PDB entry 4OIP | X-ray diffraction, 3.40 A resolution | chains D and E of the 9 polymer chains in the assembly

== Chain D ==
Protein: DNA-directed RNA polymerase subunit beta'
Source organism: Thermus thermophilus
Notes: EC 2.7.7.6
Reference sequence: Q8RQE8 (RPOC_THET8); residue numbers follow UniProt; this construct covers 1-1524
Amino-acid sequence (1524 residues; numbered 1 to 1524; the number before each row is that of its first residue):
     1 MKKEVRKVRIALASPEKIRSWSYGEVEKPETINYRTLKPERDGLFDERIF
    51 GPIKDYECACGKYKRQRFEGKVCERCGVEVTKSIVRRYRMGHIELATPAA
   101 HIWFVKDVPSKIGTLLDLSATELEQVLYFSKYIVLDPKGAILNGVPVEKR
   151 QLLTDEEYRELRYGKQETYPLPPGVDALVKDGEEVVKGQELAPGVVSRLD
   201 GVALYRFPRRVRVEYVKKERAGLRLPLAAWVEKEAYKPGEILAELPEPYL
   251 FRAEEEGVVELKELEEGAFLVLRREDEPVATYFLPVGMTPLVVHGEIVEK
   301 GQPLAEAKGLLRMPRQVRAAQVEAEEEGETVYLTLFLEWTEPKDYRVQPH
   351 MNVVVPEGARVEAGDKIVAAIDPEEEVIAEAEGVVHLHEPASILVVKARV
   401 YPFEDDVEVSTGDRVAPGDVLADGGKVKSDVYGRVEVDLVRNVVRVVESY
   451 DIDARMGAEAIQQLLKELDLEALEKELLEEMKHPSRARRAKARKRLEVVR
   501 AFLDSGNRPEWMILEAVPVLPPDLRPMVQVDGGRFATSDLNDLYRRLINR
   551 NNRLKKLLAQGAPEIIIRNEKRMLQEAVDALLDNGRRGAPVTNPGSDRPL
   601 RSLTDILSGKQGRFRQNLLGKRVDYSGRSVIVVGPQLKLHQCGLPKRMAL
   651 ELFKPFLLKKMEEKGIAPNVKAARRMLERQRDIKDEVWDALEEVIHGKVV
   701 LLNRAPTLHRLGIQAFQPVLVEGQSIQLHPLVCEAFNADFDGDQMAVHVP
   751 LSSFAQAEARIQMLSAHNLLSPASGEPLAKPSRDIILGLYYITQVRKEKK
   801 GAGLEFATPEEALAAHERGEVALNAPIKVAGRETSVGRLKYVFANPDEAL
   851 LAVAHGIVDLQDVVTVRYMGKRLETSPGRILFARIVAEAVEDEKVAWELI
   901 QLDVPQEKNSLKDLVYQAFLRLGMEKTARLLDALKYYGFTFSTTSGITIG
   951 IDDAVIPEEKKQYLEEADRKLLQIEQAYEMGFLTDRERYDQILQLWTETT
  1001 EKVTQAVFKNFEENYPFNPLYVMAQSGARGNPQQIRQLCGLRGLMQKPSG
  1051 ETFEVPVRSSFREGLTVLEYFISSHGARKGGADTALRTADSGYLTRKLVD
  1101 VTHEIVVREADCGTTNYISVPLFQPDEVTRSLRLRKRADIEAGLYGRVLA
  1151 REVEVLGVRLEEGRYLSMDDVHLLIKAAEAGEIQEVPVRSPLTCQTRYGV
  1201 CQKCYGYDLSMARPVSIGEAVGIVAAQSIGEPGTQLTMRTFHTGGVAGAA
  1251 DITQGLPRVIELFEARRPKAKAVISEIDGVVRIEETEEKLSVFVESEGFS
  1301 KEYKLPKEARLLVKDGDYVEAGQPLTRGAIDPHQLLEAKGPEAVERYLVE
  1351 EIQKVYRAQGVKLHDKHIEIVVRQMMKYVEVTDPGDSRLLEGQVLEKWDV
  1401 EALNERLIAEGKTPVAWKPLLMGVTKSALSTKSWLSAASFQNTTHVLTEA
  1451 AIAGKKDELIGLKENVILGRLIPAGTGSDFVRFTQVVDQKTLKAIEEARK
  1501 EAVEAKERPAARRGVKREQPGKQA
Unresolved in the structure: 1-2, 1238-1251, 1503-1524
Metal / ion sites: Zn2+ site 1: Cys58, Cys60, Cys73, Cys76; Mg2+ site 1: Asp739, Asp741, Asp743; Mg2+ site 2: Asp739 (together with ATP); Mg2+ site 3 near Lys840 (its only coordinating residue here); Mg2+ site 4 near Trp897 (its only coordinating residue here); Zn2+ site 2: Cys1112, Cys1194, Cys1201, Cys1204
Small-molecule neighbours: ATP (adenosine-5'-triphosphate): Glu734, Asp739, Arg783, Lys908, Arg1029, Gln1359

== Chain E ==
Protein: DNA-directed RNA polymerase subunit omega
Source organism: Thermus thermophilus
Notes: EC 2.7.7.6
Reference sequence: Q8RQE7 (RPOZ_THET8); numbering as in UniProt (aligned over 1-99)
Amino-acid sequence (99 residues; numbered 1 to 99; the number before each row is that of its first residue):
     1 MAEPGIDKLFGMVDSKYRLTVVVAKRAQQLLRHGFKNTVLEPEERPKMQT
    51 LEGLFDDPNAVTWAMKELLTGRLVFGENLVPEDRLQKEMERLYPVEREE
Unresolved in the structure: 1, 96-99

== How chain D and chain E interact ==
Residue-residue contacts (95; chain D residue first):
  His640(D) with Ala2(E)
  Asp689(D) with Leu51(E)
  Glu693(D) with Thr50(E)
  His696(D) with Met48(E); Asp57(E), salt bridge; Asn59(E)
  Gly697(D) with Asn59(E), hydrogen bond (backbone-side chain)
  Lys698(D) with Asn59(E)
  Ser753(D) with Leu31(E)
  Phe754(D) with Ala24(E), hydrophobic; Gln28(E)
  Ala757(D) with Thr20(E)
  Glu758(D) with Thr20(E)
  Arg760(D) with Glu3(E), salt bridge; Asn59(E), hydrogen bond; Val61(E); Thr62(E), hydrogen bond
  Ile761(D) with Phe10(E), hydrophobic; Leu19(E), hydrophobic; Thr20(E); Met65(E), hydrophobic
  Gln762(D) with Tyr17(E); Thr20(E), hydrogen bond
  Leu764(D) with Ala2(E), hydrophobic; Glu3(E)
  Ala766(D) with Ala2(E)
  His767(D) with Ala2(E); Glu3(E), hydrogen bond (side chain-backbone); Ile6(E)
  Gly923(D) with Asp7(E)
  Met924(D) with Ile6(E), hydrophobic; Asp7(E), hydrogen bond (backbone-side chain)
  Glu925(D) with Ala2(E); Glu3(E); Pro4(E); Gly5(E), hydrogen bond (side chain-backbone); Asp7(E)
  Met1211(D) with Lys16(E)
  Ser1216(D) with Ser15(E); Lys16(E), hydrogen bond (side chain-backbone)
  Ile1217(D) with Ser15(E), hydrogen bond (backbone-side chain); Tyr17(E)
  Gly1218(D) with Tyr17(E)
  Glu1219(D) with Tyr17(E), hydrogen bond
  Gly1475(D) with Tyr17(E)
  Thr1476(D) with Tyr17(E); Thr20(E)
  Phe1480(D) with Asp14(E); Arg18(E), hydrogen bond (backbone-side chain); Glu77(E)
  Val1481(D) with Ser15(E); Tyr17(E), hydrophobic; Arg18(E); Val21(E)
  Arg1482(D) with Lys25(E), hydrogen bond (backbone-side chain)
  Phe1483(D) with Lys25(E); Glu77(E)
  Thr1484(D) with Arg18(E), hydrogen bond; Val22(E); Lys25(E), hydrogen bond (backbone-side chain); Gly76(E)
  Gln1485(D) with Val74(E); Phe75(E); Gly76(E), hydrogen bond (backbone-backbone); Leu79(E), hydrogen bond (side chain-backbone); Val80(E), hydrogen bond (side chain-backbone); Glu82(E), hydrogen bond
  Val1486(D) with Val22(E); Gln29(E), hydrogen bond (backbone-side chain); Val74(E)
  Val1487(D) with Leu73(E); Val74(E), hydrogen bond (backbone-backbone); Leu79(E), hydrophobic; Leu85(E), hydrophobic
  Asp1488(D) with Arg26(E), salt bridge; Asn37(E); Val39(E); Leu73(E); Tyr93(E), hydrogen bond
  Gln1489(D) with Arg72(E); Val74(E)
  Lys1490(D) with Tyr93(E)
  Thr1491(D) with Leu85(E); Met89(E); Leu92(E); Tyr93(E)
  Leu1492(D) with Val74(E), hydrophobic
  Ala1494(D) with Leu92(E), hydrophobic
  Ile1495(D) with Leu85(E), hydrophobic; Glu88(E)
  Ala1498(D) with Arg84(E); Glu88(E)
  Arg1499(D) with Leu79(E), hydrogen bond (side chain-backbone); Val80(E); Pro81(E)
Also at the interface, not in a pair above, chain D (45 interface residues in all): Lys664, Arg1213
Also at the interface, not in a pair above, chain E (54 interface residues in all): Val23, Ala27, Lys47, Glu52, Pro58, Asn78

== Summary ==
45 residues of chain D face 54 of chain E across their interface, with 22 hydrogen bonds and 3 salt bridges.
Polar contacts include His696(D)-Asp57(E), Arg760(D)-Glu3(E) and Asp1488(D)-Arg26(E). Chain D binds ATP.
Cys58(D), Cys60(D), Cys73(D) and Cys76(D) form the Zn2+ site 1.
Chain D is DNA-directed RNA polymerase subunit beta' and chain E is DNA-directed RNA polymerase subunit omega,
both from Thermus thermophilus; the structure, Crystal structure of Thermus thermophilus transcription
initiation complex soaked with GE23077, ATP, and CMPcPP, was determined by X-ray diffraction, deposited
together with 4MQ9, 4OIN, 4OIO, 4OIQ and 4OIR.
